8WD0 - chains D and E of the 6 polymer chains in the assembly; structure by X-ray diffraction, 2.60 A resolution.

== Chain D ==
Molecule: Tubulin beta chain
Source organism: Sus scrofa
Reference sequence: A0A287AGU7 (A0A287AGU7_PIG); numbering as in UniProt (aligned over 1-445)
Sequence (445 residues; numbered 1 to 445; the number before each row is that of its first residue):
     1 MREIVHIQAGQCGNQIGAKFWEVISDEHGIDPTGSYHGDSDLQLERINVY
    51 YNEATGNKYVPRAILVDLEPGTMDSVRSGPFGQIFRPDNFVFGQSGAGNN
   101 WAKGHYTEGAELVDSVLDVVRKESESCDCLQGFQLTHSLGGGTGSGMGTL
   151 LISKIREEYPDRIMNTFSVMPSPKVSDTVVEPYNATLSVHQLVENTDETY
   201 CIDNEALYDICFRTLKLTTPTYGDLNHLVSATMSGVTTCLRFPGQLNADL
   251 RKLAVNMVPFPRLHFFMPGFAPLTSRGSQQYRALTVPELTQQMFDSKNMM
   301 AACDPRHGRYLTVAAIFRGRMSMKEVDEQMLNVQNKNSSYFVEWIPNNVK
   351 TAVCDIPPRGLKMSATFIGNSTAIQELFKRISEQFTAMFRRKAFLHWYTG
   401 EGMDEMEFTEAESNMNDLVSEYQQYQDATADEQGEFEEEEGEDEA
Disordered / not traced: 274-283, 432-445
Residues lining bound ligands:
  - GTP (guanosine-5'-triphosphate): Gly10, Gln11, Cys12, Gln15, Ile16, Asp67, Gly96, Ala97, Gly98, Asn99, Asn100, Ser138, Gly140, Gly141, Gly142, Thr143, Gly144, Val169, Val175, Ser176, Glu181, Asn204, Leu207, Tyr222, Leu225, Asn226
  - Erianin (W4F; 2-methoxy-5-[2-(3,4,5-trimethoxyphenyl)ethyl]phenol): Val236, Cys239, Leu240, Leu246, Ala248, Lys252, Leu253, Asn256, Met257, Val313, Ala314, Ala315, Ile316, Asn347, Asn348, Lys350, Thr351, Ala352, Ile368

== Chain E ==
Molecule: Stathmin-4
Source organism: Rattus norvegicus
Reference sequence: P63043 (STMN4_RAT); residues -43 to 145 here correspond to UniProt positions 1-189 (UniProt number = residue number + 44)
Sequence (189 residues; each row starts with the number of its first residue; numbers below 1 keep their minus sign (Met-43 is residue -43)):
   -43 MTLAAYKEKMKELPLVSLFCSCFLSDPLNKSSYKYEADTVDLNWCVISDM
     7 EVIELNKCTSGQSFEVILKPPSFDGVPEFNASLPRRRDPSLEEIQKKLEA
    57 AEERRKYQEAELLKHLAEKREHEREVIQKAIEENNNFIKMAKEKLAQKME
   107 SNKENREAHLAAMLERLQEKDKHAEEVRKNKELKEEASR
Disordered / not traced: -43 to 5, 29-43, 142-145
Curated features (UniProtKB/Swiss-Prot):
  - modified residue: Ser46 (Phosphoserine)
  - lipidation (S-palmitoyl cysteine): Cys-24, Cys-22

== How chain D and chain E interact ==
Contacting residue pairs (23; chain D residue first):
  Tyr106(D) with His129(E), hydrogen bond; Ala130(E), hydrophobic; Arg134(E), hydrogen bond (backbone-side chain)
  Ala110(D) with Arg134(E)
  Ser153(D) with Leu123(E); Lys126(E)
  Lys154(D) with Asp127(E), salt bridge
  Arg156(D) with Leu123(E)
  Glu157(D) with Leu123(E); Gln124(E); Asp127(E)
  Pro160(D) with Leu116(E), hydrophobic; Met119(E), hydrophobic
  Gln191(D) with Lys126(E), hydrogen bond
  Asn195(D) with Leu123(E); Lys126(E)
  Thr399(D) with Lys140(E)
  Gly400(D) with Lys137(E)
  Glu401(D) with Val133(E); Lys137(E), salt bridge
  Gly402(D) with Val133(E); Asn136(E)
  Glu407(D) with His129(E), salt bridge
Also at the interface, not in a pair above, chain D (17 interface residues in all): Thr107, Asp161, Met403
Also at the interface, not in a pair above, chain E (15 interface residues in all): Arg112, Leu120

== Summary ==
17 residues of chain D and 15 residues of chain E are in contact, with 3 hydrogen bonds and 3 salt bridges.
Polar pairs include Lys154(D)-Asp127(E), Glu401(D)-Lys137(E) and Glu407(D)-His129(E). Ligands of chain D: GTP
and Erianin.
Chain D is Tubulin beta chain (Sus scrofa) and chain E is Stathmin-4 (Rattus norvegicus); the structure,
Crystal structure of T2R-TTL-Erianin complex, was determined by X-ray diffraction.
